Entry 2EUH (X-ray diffraction, 2.60 A resolution); this record covers chains B and C of the 4 polymer chains in the assembly.

Chain B (and C):
Molecule: NADP dependent non phosphorylating glyceraldehyde-3-phosphate dehydrogenase
From: Streptococcus mutans
Notes: EC 1.2.1.9; chain C of this document is another copy of the same molecule, construct and numbering; everything in this record applies to it too
UniProtKB: Q59931 (GAPN_STRMU); residue numbers follow UniProt; this construct covers 1-475
Sequence (475 residues; each row starts with the number of its first residue):
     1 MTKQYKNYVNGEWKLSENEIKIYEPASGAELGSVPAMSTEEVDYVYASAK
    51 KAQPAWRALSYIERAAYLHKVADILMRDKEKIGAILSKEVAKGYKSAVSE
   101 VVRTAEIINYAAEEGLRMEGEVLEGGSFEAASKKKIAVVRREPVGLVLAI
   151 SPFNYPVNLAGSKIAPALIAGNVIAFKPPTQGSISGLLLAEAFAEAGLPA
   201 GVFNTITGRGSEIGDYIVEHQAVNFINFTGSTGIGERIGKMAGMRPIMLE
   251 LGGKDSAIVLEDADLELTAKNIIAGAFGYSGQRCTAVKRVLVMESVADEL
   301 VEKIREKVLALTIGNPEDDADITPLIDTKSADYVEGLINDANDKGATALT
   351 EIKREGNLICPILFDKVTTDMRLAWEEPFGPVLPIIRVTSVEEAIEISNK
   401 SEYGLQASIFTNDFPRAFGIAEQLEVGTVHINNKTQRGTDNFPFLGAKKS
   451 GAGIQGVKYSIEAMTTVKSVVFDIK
Disordered / not traced: 1
UniProt features mapped onto this chain:
  - active site: Glu250, Cys284
  - binding site (substrate): Arg103, Asn154, Tyr155, Arg283 to Thr285, Arg437
  - binding site (NADP(+)): Ser151, Lys177, Thr180, Asp215, Glu377
Residues lining bound ligands: NADP (NAP; NADP nicotinamide-adenine-dinucleotide phosphate): Ile150, Ser151, Pro152, Phe153, Asn154, Tyr155, Leu159, Lys177, Pro178, Pro179, Thr180, Gln181, Gly208, Arg209, Gly210, Ser211, Gly214, Asp215, Val218, Phe228, Thr229, Gly230, Ser231, Ile234, Arg237, Ile238, Met241, Glu250, Leu251, Gly252, Gly253, Cys284, Glu377, Phe379, Leu405, Arg437, Phe444, Ser450

Chain B / chain C interface:
Pairs across the interface (47):
  Ala58(B) with Lys133(C), hydrogen bond (backbone-side chain)
  Ser60(B) with Ala130(C); Lys133(C)
  Tyr61(B) with Gly126(C)
  Ile62(B) with Gly126(C), hydrogen bond (backbone-backbone); Phe128(C); Ala130(C)
  Glu63(B) with Ala130(C)
  Leu116(B) with Ser127(C), hydrogen bond (backbone-side chain)
  Glu119(B) with Glu121(C); Val122(C); Leu123(C)
  Gly120(B) with Glu121(C); Val122(C), hydrogen bond (backbone-backbone)
  Glu121(B) with Glu119(C); Gly120(C); Val122(C)
  Val122(B) with Gly120(C), hydrogen bond (backbone-backbone); Glu121(C); Val122(C), hydrophobic; Val138(C), hydrophobic; Arg140(C)
  Leu123(B) with Glu119(C)
  Glu124(B) with Arg140(C), salt bridge
  Gly126(B) with Ser60(C); Tyr61(C), hydrogen bond (backbone-backbone); Ile62(C), hydrogen bond (backbone-backbone)
  Ser127(B) with Ile62(C); Leu116(C), hydrogen bond (side chain-backbone)
  Phe128(B) with Ile62(C)
  Glu129(B) with Ile62(C)
  Ala130(B) with Ser60(C); Ile62(C); Glu63(C)
  Lys133(B) with Ala58(C), hydrogen bond (side chain-backbone); Ser60(C)
  Ile136(B) with Arg140(C)
  Val138(B) with Val122(C), hydrophobic
  Arg140(B) with Val122(C); Glu124(C), salt bridge; Ile136(C); Ile474(C)
  Asn412(B) with Asn412(C)
  Phe414(B) with Phe414(C), hydrophobic; Pro415(C), hydrophobic
  Pro415(B) with Phe414(C), hydrophobic
  Ile474(B) with Arg140(C)
Other interface residues (no listed pair), chain B (27 interface residues in all): Leu59, Val139
Other interface residues (no listed pair), chain C (27 interface residues in all): Leu59, Glu129, Val139

In short:
Chain B and chain C each contribute 27 residues to their interface, with 9 hydrogen bonds and 2 salt bridges.
Among the polar pairs are Glu124(B)-Arg140(C), Ala58(B)-Lys133(C) and Leu116(B)-Ser127(C). Ligands of chain B:
NADP.
Chain B and chain C are both NADP dependent non phosphorylating glyceraldehyde-3-phosphate dehydrogenase
(Streptococcus mutans); the structure, Holo form of a NADP dependent aldehyde dehydrogenase complex with
nadp+, was determined by X-ray diffraction, deposited together with 1EUH.
